3MGR - chains D and I of the 10 polymer chains in the assembly; structure by X-ray diffraction, 2.30 A resolution.

== Chain D ==
Protein: Histone H2B 1.1
Organism: Xenopus laevis
Reference sequence: P02281 (H2B11_XENLA); residues -2 to 122 here correspond to UniProt positions 2-126 (UniProt number = residue number + 4)
Amino-acid sequence (125 residues; row label = number of the first residue in the row; numbers below 1 keep their minus sign (Pro-2 is residue -2)):
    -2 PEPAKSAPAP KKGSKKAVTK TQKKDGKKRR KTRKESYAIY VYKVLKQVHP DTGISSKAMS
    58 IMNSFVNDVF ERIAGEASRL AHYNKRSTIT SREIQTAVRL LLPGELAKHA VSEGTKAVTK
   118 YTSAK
Disordered / not traced: -2 to 23
Curated features (UniProtKB/Swiss-Prot):
  - modified residue: Lys2 (N6-acetyllysine), Lys9 (N6-acetyllysine), Ser11 (Phosphoserine), Lys12 (N6-acetyllysine), Lys17 (N6-acetyllysine)
  - glycosylation: Ser109 (O-linked (GlcNAc) serine)
  - cross-link: Lys117 (Glycyl lysine isopeptide (Lys-Gly) (interchain with G-Cter in ubiquitin))

== Chain I ==
Molecule: 147-nt DNA strand
Sequence (147 nucleotides; each row starts with the number of its first residue; numbers below 1 keep their minus sign (DA-73 is residue -73)):
   -73 ATCAATATCC ACCTGCAGAT ACTACCAAAA GTGTATTTGG AAACTGCTCC ATCAAAAGGC
   -13 ATGTTCAGCT GGAATCCAGC TGAACATGCC TTTTGATGGA GCAGTTTCCA AATACACTTT
    47 TGGTAGTATC TGCAGGTGGA TATTGAT
Ion coordination: rubidium ion site 1: DT-66 (shared with 2 residues of chain J); Mn2+ site 1 near DG-35 (its only coordinating residue here); rubidium ion site 2 near DC-25 (its only coordinating residue here); Mn2+ site 2 near DG-3 (its only coordinating residue here); Mn2+ site 3 near DG5 (its only coordinating residue here); Mn2+ site 4 near DG27 (its only coordinating residue here); Mn2+ site 5 near DG48 (its only coordinating residue here); Mn2+ site 6 near DG61 (its only coordinating residue here)

== How chain D and chain I interact ==
Residue-residue contacts (15; chain D residue first):
  Arg26(D) - DA29(I)  base contact
  Arg26(D) - DG30(I)  hydrogen bond to the base
  Arg26(D) - DT31(I)  phosphate contact
  Arg27(D) - DG30(I)  phosphate contact
  Arg27(D) - DT31(I)  phosphate contact
  Thr29(D) - DG30(I)  hydrogen bond to the phosphate
  Arg30(D) - DA-45(I)  sugar contact
  Ser52(D) - DA-55(I)  phosphate contact
  Ser53(D) - DA-55(I)  hydrogen bond to the phosphate
  Arg83(D) - DG-34(I)  phosphate contact
  Arg83(D) - DA-33(I)  salt bridge to the phosphate
  Ser84(D) - DG-35(I)  sugar contact
  Ser84(D) - DG-34(I)  hydrogen bond to the phosphate
  Thr85(D) - DG-35(I)  hydrogen bond to the phosphate
  Thr85(D) - DG-34(I)  hydrogen bond to the phosphate
Interface residues without a listed pair, chain D (13 interface residues in all): Lys24, Lys28, Ile51, Lys82
Interface residues without a listed pair, chain I (12 interface residues in all): DT-54, DA-50, DC-49, DA-46

== In short ==
13 residues of chain D and 12 residues of chain I are in contact, with 6 hydrogen bonds and 1 salt bridge.
Polar pairs include Arg26(D)-DG30(I), Thr29(D)-DG30(I) and Ser53(D)-DA-55(I).
Here chain D is Histone H2B 1.1 (Xenopus laevis) and chain I is a 147-nt DNA strand. Entry 3MGR (Binding of
Rubidium ions to the Nucleosome Core Particle) was determined by X-ray diffraction (same publication as 3MGP,
3MGQ and 3MGS).
